8APH - chains M and m of the 42 polymer chains in the assembly; structure by electron microscopy, 3.80 A resolution.

== Chain M (and m) ==
Protein: subunit-g
Organism: Trypanosoma brucei brucei
Notes: chain m of this document is another copy of the same molecule, construct and numbering; everything in this record applies to it too
UniProt: C9ZJA0 (C9ZJA0_TRYB9); residues 1-144 here = UniProt positions 1-144
Chain sequence (144 residues; row label = number of the first residue in the row):
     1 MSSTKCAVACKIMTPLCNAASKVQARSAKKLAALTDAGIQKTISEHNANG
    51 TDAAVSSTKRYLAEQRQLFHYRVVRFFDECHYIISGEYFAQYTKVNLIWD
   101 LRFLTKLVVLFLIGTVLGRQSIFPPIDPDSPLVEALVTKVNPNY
Unresolved in the structure: 1-15

== Chain M / chain m interface ==
Residue-residue contacts (73):
  Ala20(M) - Phe77(m)
  Val23(M) - Phe77(m)  hydrophobic
  Gln24(M) - Phe77(m)
  Gln24(M) - Asp78(m)  hydrogen bond
  Ser27(M) - His70(m)  hydrogen bond
  Ser27(M) - Val73(m)
  Ser27(M) - Val74(m)
  Lys30(M) - His70(m)
  Leu31(M) - Tyr71(m)  hydrophobic
  Asp36(M) - Gln67(m)  hydrogen bond
  Ile39(M) - Gln67(m)
  His46(M) - Tyr71(m)
  Asn47(M) - Tyr71(m)
  Gly50(M) - Arg75(m)  hydrogen bond (backbone-side chain)
  Thr51(M) - Tyr71(m)  hydrogen bond (backbone-side chain)
  Thr51(M) - Arg75(m)  hydrogen bond (backbone-side chain)
  Asp52(M) - Tyr71(m)
  Asp52(M) - Arg75(m)
  Ala53(M) - Tyr71(m)  hydrogen bond (backbone-side chain)
  Ala54(M) - Gln65(m)  hydrogen bond (backbone-side chain)
  Ala54(M) - Tyr71(m)
  Ala54(M) - Arg72(m)
  Ser57(M) - Tyr61(m)
  Ser57(M) - Glu64(m)  hydrogen bond
  Ser57(M) - Gln65(m)
  Thr58(M) - Tyr61(m)  hydrogen bond
  Thr58(M) - Gln65(m)
  Thr58(M) - Arg72(m)
  Arg60(M) - Glu64(m)  salt bridge
  Tyr61(M) - Ser57(m)
  Tyr61(M) - Thr58(m)  hydrogen bond
  Tyr61(M) - Tyr61(m)  hydrophobic
  Glu64(M) - Ser57(m)  hydrogen bond
  Glu64(M) - Arg60(m)  salt bridge
  Gln65(M) - Ala54(m)  hydrogen bond (side chain-backbone)
  Gln65(M) - Ser57(m)
  Gln65(M) - Thr58(m)
  Gln67(M) - Asp36(m)  hydrogen bond
  Gln67(M) - Ile39(m)
  His70(M) - Ser27(m)  hydrogen bond
  His70(M) - Lys30(m)
  Tyr71(M) - Leu31(m)  hydrophobic
  Tyr71(M) - His46(m)
  Tyr71(M) - Asn47(m)
  Tyr71(M) - Thr51(m)  hydrogen bond (side chain-backbone)
  Tyr71(M) - Asp52(m)
  Tyr71(M) - Ala53(m)  hydrogen bond (side chain-backbone)
  Tyr71(M) - Ala54(m)
  Arg72(M) - Ala54(m)
  Arg72(M) - Thr58(m)
  Val73(M) - Ser27(m)
  Val74(M) - Ser27(m)
  Arg75(M) - Gly50(m)  hydrogen bond (side chain-backbone)
  Arg75(M) - Thr51(m)  hydrogen bond (side chain-backbone)
  Arg75(M) - Asp52(m)
  Phe77(M) - Ala20(m)
  Phe77(M) - Val23(m)  hydrophobic
  Phe77(M) - Gln24(m)
  Asp78(M) - Gln24(m)  hydrogen bond
  Arg119(M) - Tyr144(m)  hydrogen bond (backbone-side chain)
  Gln120(M) - Tyr144(m)
  Ser121(M) - Tyr144(m)  hydrogen bond
  Pro125(M) - Asn143(m)
  Ile126(M) - Asn143(m)  hydrogen bond (backbone-side chain)
  Leu136(M) - Asn143(m)
  Lys139(M) - Pro142(m)
  Pro142(M) - Lys139(m)
  Asn143(M) - Pro125(m)
  Asn143(M) - Ile126(m)  hydrogen bond (side chain-backbone)
  Asn143(M) - Leu136(m)
  Tyr144(M) - Arg119(m)  hydrogen bond (side chain-backbone)
  Tyr144(M) - Gln120(m)
  Tyr144(M) - Ser121(m)  hydrogen bond
Interface residues without a listed pair, chain M (44 interface residues in all): Ala28, Leu34, Ile43, Leu68
Interface residues without a listed pair, chain m (44 interface residues in all): Ala28, Leu34, Ile43, Leu68

== Summary ==
The chain M/chain m interface involves 44 residues from each chain, with 26 hydrogen bonds and 2 salt bridges.
Polar contacts include Arg60(M)-Glu64(m), Gln24(M)-Asp78(m) and Ser27(M)-His70(m).
Both chains are subunit-g (Trypanosoma brucei brucei). Entry 8APH (rotational state 2c of the Trypanosoma
brucei mitochondrial ATP synthase dimer) was determined by electron microscopy (same publication as 8AP6,
8AP7, 8AP8, 8AP9, 8APA, 8APB and 7 further entries).
